6OI5 - chains A and B; structure by X-ray diffraction, 2.81 A resolution.

Chain A (and B):
Protein: Sulfide:quinone oxidoreductase, mitochondrial
From: Homo sapiens
Notes: EC 1.8.5.-; chain B of this document is another copy of the same molecule, construct and numbering; everything in this record applies to it too
UniProtKB: Q9Y6N5 (SQOR_HUMAN); residues 42-450 here = UniProt positions 42-450
Sequence (418 residues; row label = number of the first residue in the row):
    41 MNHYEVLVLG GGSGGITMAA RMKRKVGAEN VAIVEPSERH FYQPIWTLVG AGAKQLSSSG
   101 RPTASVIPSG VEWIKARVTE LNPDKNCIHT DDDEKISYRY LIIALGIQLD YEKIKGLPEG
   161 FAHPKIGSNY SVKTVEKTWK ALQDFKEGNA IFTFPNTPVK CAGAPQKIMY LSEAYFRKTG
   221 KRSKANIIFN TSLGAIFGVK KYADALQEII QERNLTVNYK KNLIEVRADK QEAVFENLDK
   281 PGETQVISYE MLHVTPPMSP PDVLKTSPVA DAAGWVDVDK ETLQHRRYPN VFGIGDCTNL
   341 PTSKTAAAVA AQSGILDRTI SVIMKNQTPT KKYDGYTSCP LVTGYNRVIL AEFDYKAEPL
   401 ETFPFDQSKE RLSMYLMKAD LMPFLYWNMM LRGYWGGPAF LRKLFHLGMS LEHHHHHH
Unresolved in the structure: 447-458 (chain B: 41, 447-458)
Disulfides: Cys201-Cys379
Modified positions: Cys201 (S-mercaptocysteine; CSS)
Differences from the reference sequence: initiating methionine (41); expression tag (451-458)
Ligand contacts: FAD (flavin-adenine dinucleotide): Gly50, Gly51, Gly52, Ser53, Gly54, Gly55, Val74, Glu75, Pro76, Ser77, Gln83, Pro84, Trp86, Thr87, Ala116, Arg117, Val118, Ala144, Leu145, Gly146, Asn169, Tyr170, Lys200, Cys201, Ala204, Lys207, Pro301, Val303, Ile334, Gly335, Asp336, Lys344, Thr345, Ala346, Ala347, Val349, Ser378, Pro380, Lys418
UniProt features mapped onto this chain:
  - active site (Cysteine persulfide intermediate): Cys201, Cys379
  - binding site (FAD): Ser53, Gly54, Glu75, Gln83, Val118, Asp336, Lys344 to Ala347
  - modified residue: Lys173 (N6-acetyllysine), Ser343 (Phosphoserine)
  - natural variant: Glu213 (E213K: In SQORD)
What the authors report for this chain:
  - catalytic residues: Cys201, Cys379
  - contacts within the chain: Cys201-Cys379
  - catalytic residues: Lys207 (proposed by the authors, not directly observed)

Interface between chain A and chain B:
Residue-residue contacts (47; chain A residue first):
  Asp150(A) with Ala312(B)
  Glu152(A) with Arg327(B), hydrogen bond (backbone-side chain)
  Lys153(A) with Ser307(B); Ala310(B), hydrogen bond (side chain-backbone); Asp311(B); Ala312(B); Arg327(B)
  Lys155(A) with Arg326(B); Arg327(B)
  Thr197(A) with Ala312(B)
  Ile264(A) with Arg326(B)
  Glu276(A) with Lys320(B), salt bridge; Arg326(B), salt bridge
  Lys280(A) with Lys396(B)
  Pro281(A) with Pro341(B), hydrophobic; Tyr395(B), hydrophobic; Lys396(B)
  Gly282(A) with Lys320(B); Glu321(B)
  Pro297(A) with Ala312(B), hydrophobic
  Met298(A) with Ala312(B)
  Ser299(A) with Ala312(B)
  Asp302(A) with Thr306(B)
  Lys305(A) with Lys305(B)
  Thr306(A) with Asp302(B)
  Ser307(A) with Lys153(B), hydrogen bond (backbone-side chain)
  Pro308(A) with Lys153(B)
  Ala310(A) with Lys153(B), hydrogen bond (backbone-side chain)
  Asp311(A) with Lys153(B)
  Ala312(A) with Asp150(B); Lys153(B); Thr197(B); Pro297(B), hydrophobic; Ser299(B)
  Asp317(A) with Lys153(B)
  Lys320(A) with Glu276(B), salt bridge; Gly282(B)
  Glu321(A) with Gly282(B)
  Arg326(A) with Lys155(B); Ile264(B); Glu276(B), salt bridge
  Arg327(A) with Glu152(B), hydrogen bond (side chain-backbone); Lys153(B); Lys155(B)
  Pro341(A) with Pro281(B), hydrophobic
  Tyr395(A) with Pro281(B), hydrophobic
  Lys396(A) with Pro281(B), hydrogen bond (side chain-backbone)
Interface residues without a listed pair, chain A (30 interface residues in all): Asp279
Interface residues without a listed pair, chain B (29 interface residues in all): Lys280, Met298, Pro308, Asp317

In short:
30 residues of chain A face 29 of chain B across their interface, with 6 hydrogen bonds and 4 salt bridges.
Polar contacts include Glu276(A)-Lys320(B), Glu276(A)-Arg326(B) and Glu152(A)-Arg327(B). Ligands of chain A:
flavin-adenine dinucleotide. The paper reports catalytic residues Cys201(A), Cys379(A) and Lys207(A); contacts
within the chain involving Cys201(A) and Cys379(A).
Both chains are Sulfide:quinone oxidoreductase, mitochondrial (Homo sapiens). Entry 6OI5 (Crystal structure of
human Sulfide Quinone Oxidoreductase) was determined by X-ray diffraction, deposited together with 6OI6, 6OIB
and 6OIC.
